5L6P - chain A; structure by X-ray diffraction, 2.26 A resolution.

== Chain A ==
Molecule: Ephrin type-B receptor 3
From: Homo sapiens
Notes: EC 2.7.10.1
UniProtKB: P54753 (EPHB3_HUMAN); residues 616-910 here = UniProt positions 616-910
Amino-acid sequence (298 residues; numbered 613 to 910; the number before each row is that of its first residue):
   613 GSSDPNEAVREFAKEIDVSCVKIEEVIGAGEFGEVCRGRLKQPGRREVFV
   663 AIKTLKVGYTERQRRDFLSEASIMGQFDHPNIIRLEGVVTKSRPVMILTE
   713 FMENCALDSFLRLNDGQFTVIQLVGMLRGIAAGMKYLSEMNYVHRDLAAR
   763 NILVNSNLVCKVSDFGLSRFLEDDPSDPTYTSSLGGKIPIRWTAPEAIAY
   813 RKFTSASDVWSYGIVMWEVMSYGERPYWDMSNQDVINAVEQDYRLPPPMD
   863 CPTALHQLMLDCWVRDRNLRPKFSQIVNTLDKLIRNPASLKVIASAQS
Disordered / not traced: 613-631, 906-910
Construct notes: expression tag (613-615); engineered mutation Pro899 (Ala in P54753)
Glycans and other covalent adducts: N-(4-phenylazanylquinazolin-7-yl)ethanamide (6P8) linked to Cys717
Small-molecule neighbours:
  - N-(4-phenylazanylquinazolin-7-yl)ethanamide (6P8): Ile639, Val647, Ala663, Lys665, Met686, Ile695, Thr711, Glu712, Phe713, Met714, Leu765, Ser775, Asp776, Phe777, Gly778, Leu779
  - 1,4-diethylene dioxide (DIO): Ile685, Met686, Phe689, Ile694, Ile695, Leu749, Tyr754, His756, Val774, Ser775, Asp776, Phe777
UniProt features mapped onto this chain:
  - active site: Asp758 (Proton acceptor)
  - binding site (ATP): Ile639 to Val647, Lys665
  - natural variant: Arg724 (R724W: In a lung neuroendocrine carcinoma sample)
  - mutagenesis: Lys665 (K665R: Kinase-dead. Loss of autophosphorylation)

== Overview ==
Chain A binds 1,4-diethylene dioxide. N-(4-phenylazanylquinazolin-7-yl)ethanamide is covalently linked to
Cys717. UniProt lists active-site residue Asp758, 10 ATP-binding residues and one mutagenesis site.
Chain A is Ephrin type-B receptor 3 (Homo sapiens); the structure, EphB3 kinase domain covalently bound to an
irreversible inhibitor (compound 6), was determined by X-ray diffraction together with 5L6O from the same
study.
